Entry 8UTY (electron microscopy, 3.30 A resolution); this record covers chains I and S of the 7 polymer chains in the assembly.

# Chain I
Protein: Tubulin beta-2B chain
From: Sus scrofa
Reference sequence: A0A287AGU7 (A0A287AGU7_PIG); residues 1-445 here = UniProt positions 1-445
Chain sequence (445 residues; row label = number of the first residue in the row):
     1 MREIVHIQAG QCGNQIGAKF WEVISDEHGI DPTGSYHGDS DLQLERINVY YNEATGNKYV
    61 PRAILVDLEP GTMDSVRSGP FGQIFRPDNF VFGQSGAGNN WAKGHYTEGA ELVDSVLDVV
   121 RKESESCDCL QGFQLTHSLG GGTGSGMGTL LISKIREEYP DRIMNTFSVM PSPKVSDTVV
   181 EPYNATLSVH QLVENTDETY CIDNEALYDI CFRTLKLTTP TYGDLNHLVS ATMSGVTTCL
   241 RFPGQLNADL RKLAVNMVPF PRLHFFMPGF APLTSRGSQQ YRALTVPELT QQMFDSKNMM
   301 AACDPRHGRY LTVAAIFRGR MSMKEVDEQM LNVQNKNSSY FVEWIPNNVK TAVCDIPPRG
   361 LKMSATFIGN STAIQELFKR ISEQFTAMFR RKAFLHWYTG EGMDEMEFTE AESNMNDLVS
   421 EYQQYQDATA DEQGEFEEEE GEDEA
Disordered / not traced: 434-445
Small-molecule neighbours:
  - GDP (guanosine-5'-diphosphate): G10, Q11, C12, Q15, I16, D67, N99, S138, G141, G142, T143, G144, D177, E181, N204, Y222, L225, N226
  - GTP (guanosine-5'-triphosphate): Q245, L246, K252
  - taxol (TA1): E22, V23, D26, E27, L215, D224, H227, L228, A231, S234, F270, P272, L273, T274, R276, Q279, R318, P358, R359, G360, L361

# Chain S
Protein: Tubulin alpha-1B chain
From: Sus scrofa
Reference sequence: Q2XVP4 (TBA1B_PIG); numbering as in UniProt (aligned over 1-451)
Chain sequence (451 residues; numbered 1 to 451; the number before each row is that of its first residue):
     1 MRECISIHVG QAGVQIGNAC WELYCLEHGI QPDGQMPSDK TIGGGDDSFN TFFSETGAGK
    61 HVPRAVFVDL EPTVIDEVRT GTYRQLFHPE QLITGKEDAA NNYARGHYTI GKEIIDLVLD
   121 RIRKLADQCT GLQGFLVFHS FGGGTGSGFT SLLMERLSVD YGKKSKLEFS IYPAPQVSTA
   181 VVEPYNSILT THTTLEHSDC AFMVDNEAIY DICRRNLDIE RPTYTNLNRL ISQIVSSITA
   241 SLRFDGALNV DLTEFQTNLV PYPRIHFPLA TYAPVISAEK AYHEQLSVAE ITNACFEPAN
   301 QMVKCDPRHG KYMACCLLYR GDVVPKDVNA AIATIKTKRS IQFVDWCPTG FKVGINYQPP
   361 TVVPGGDLAK VQRAVCMLSN TTAIAEAWAR LDHKFDLMYA KRAFVHWYVG EGMEEGEFSE
   421 AREDMAALEK DYEEVGVDSV EGEGEEEGEE Y
Disordered / not traced: 450-451
UniProt features mapped onto this chain:
  - motif: M1 to C4 (MREC motif)
  - active site: E254
  - binding site (GTP): G10, Q11, A12, Q15, E71, A99, S140, G143, G144, T145, G146, T179, E183, N206, Y224, N228, L252
  - binding site (Mg(2+)): E71
  - site: Y451 (Involved in polymerization)
  - modified residue: K40 (N6,N6,N6-trimethyllysine), S48 (Phosphoserine), S232 (Phosphoserine), Y282 (3'-nitrotyrosine), R339 (Omega-N-methylarginine), S439 (Phosphoserine), E443 (5-glutamyl polyglutamate), E445 (5-glutamyl polyglutamate), Y451 (3'-nitrotyrosine)
  - cross-link (Glycyl lysine isopeptide (Lys-Gly)): K326 (interchain with G-Cter in ubiquitin), K370 (interchain with G-Cter in ubiquitin)
Metal / ion sites: Mg2+: E71 (together with GTP)
Small-molecule neighbours: GTP (guanosine-5'-triphosphate): G10, Q11, A12, Q15, E71, D98, A99, A100, N101, S140, F141, G143, G144, T145, G146, I171, T179, E183, N206, Y224, L227, N228

# Chain I / chain S interface
Pairs across the interface - 51 pairs, chain I then chain S:
  Q11(I) - A247(S)  hydrogen bond (side chain-backbone)
  G98(I) - E254(S)
  G98(I) - T257(S)  hydrogen bond (backbone-side chain)
  N99(I) - E254(S)  hydrogen bond
  N99(I) - N258(S)
  N99(I) - K352(S)
  K174(I) - K336(S)
  V175(I) - N329(S)
  S176(I) - K336(S)
  S176(I) - F351(S)
  D177(I) - F351(S)
  D177(I) - K352(S)
  D177(I) - V353(S)  hydrogen bond (backbone-backbone)
  T178(I) - N258(S)
  T178(I) - F351(S)
  T178(I) - K352(S)
  V179(I) - N258(S)  hydrogen bond (backbone-side chain)
  V179(I) - T349(S)  hydrogen bond (backbone-side chain)
  V179(I) - F351(S)
  Y208(I) - P325(S)
  Y208(I) - N329(S)
  F212(I) - K326(S)
  T218(I) - K326(S)
  P220(I) - V324(S)
  Y222(I) - L248(S)
  Y222(I) - P325(S)
  Q384(I) - P348(S)
  A387(I) - W346(S)
  M388(I) - W346(S)
  M388(I) - P348(S)
  M388(I) - T349(S)
  R391(I) - Y262(S)  hydrogen bond (backbone-side chain)
  R391(I) - W346(S)
  R391(I) - E434(S)
  R391(I) - V435(S)
  R391(I) - V437(S)  hydrogen bond (side chain-backbone)
  R391(I) - D438(S)  hydrogen bond (side chain-backbone)
  R391(I) - S439(S)  hydrogen bond
  K392(I) - Y262(S)
  A393(I) - P261(S)
  A393(I) - Y262(S)
  A393(I) - W346(S)  hydrophobic
  F394(I) - T257(S)
  F394(I) - N258(S)
  F394(I) - P261(S)  hydrophobic
  H396(I) - V260(S)
  H396(I) - P261(S)  hydrogen bond (side chain-backbone)
  H396(I) - Y262(S)
  W397(I) - Q256(S)  hydrogen bond (side chain-backbone)
  W397(I) - T257(S)
  W397(I) - V260(S)  hydrogen bond (side chain-backbone)
Other interface residues (no listed pair), chain I (29 interface residues in all): E69, P70, S75, G96, V180, P182
Other interface residues (no listed pair), chain S (33 interface residues in all): R2, D199, D245, D251, T253, P263, D345, C347

# Overview
29 residues of chain I and 33 residues of chain S are in contact, with 13 hydrogen bonds. Polar pairs include
Q11(I)-A247(S), G98(I)-T257(S) and N99(I)-E254(S). Ligands of chain I: GTP, GDP and taxol. Chain S binds GTP.
Here chain I is Tubulin beta-2B chain and chain S is Tubulin alpha-1B chain, both from Sus scrofa. Entry 8UTY
(KIF1A[1-393] P364L mutant AMP-PNP bound two-heads-bound state in complex with a microtubule) was determined
by electron microscopy together with 8UTN, 8UTO, 8UTP, 8UTQ, 8UTR, 8UTS and 4 further entries from the same
study.
